3HFA - chains R and Q of the 28 polymer chains in the assembly; structure by X-ray diffraction, 2.50 A resolution.

== Chain R ==
Protein: Proteasome (Beta subunit) PrcB
From: Mycobacterium tuberculosis
Notes: EC 3.4.25.1
UniProt: O33245 (O33245_MYCTU); residues 301-534 here correspond to UniProt positions 58-291 (UniProt number = residue number - 243)
Sequence (240 residues; numbered 301 to 540; the number before each row is that of its first residue):
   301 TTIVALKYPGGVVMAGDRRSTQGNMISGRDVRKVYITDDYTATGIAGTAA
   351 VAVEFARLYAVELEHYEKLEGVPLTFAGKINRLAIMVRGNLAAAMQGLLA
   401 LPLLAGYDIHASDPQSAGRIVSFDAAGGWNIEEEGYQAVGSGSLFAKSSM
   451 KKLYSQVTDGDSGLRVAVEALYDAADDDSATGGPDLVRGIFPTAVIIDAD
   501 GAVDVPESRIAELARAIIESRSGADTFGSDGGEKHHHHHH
Unresolved in the structure: 523-540
Construct notes: expression tag (535-540)
Ligand contacts: dimethylformamide (DMF): A377, I380, N381, W429

== Chain Q ==
Protein: Proteasome (Alpha subunit) PrcA
From: Mycobacterium tuberculosis
Notes: EC 3.4.25.1
UniProt: O33244 (O33244_MYCTU); residue numbers follow UniProt; this construct covers 10-248
Sequence (240 residues; numbered 9 to 248; the number before each row is that of its first residue):
     9 MEQAMRERSELARKGIARAKSVVALAYAGGVLFVAENPSRSLQKISELYD
    59 RVGFAAAGKFNEFDNLRRGGIQFADTRGYAYDRRDVTGRQLANVYAQTLG
   109 TIFTEQAKPYEVELCVAEVAHYGETKRPELYRITYDGSIADEPHFVVMGG
   159 TTEPIANALKESYAENASLTDALRIAVAALRAGSADTSGGDQPTLGVASL
   209 EVAVLDANRPRRAFRRITGSALQALLVDQESPQSDGESSG
Unresolved in the structure: 191-202, 235-248
Construct notes: insertion (9)
Ligand contacts:
  - dimethylformamide (DMF), molecule 1: N73, L74, G77, G78, V102, Y103, T106
  - dimethylformamide (DMF), molecule 2: F81, R85, Q98, N101, V102, Q105

== How chain R and chain Q interact ==
Residue-residue contacts - 24 pairs, chain R then chain Q:
  E354(R) with Y87(Q)
  R357(R) with G86(Q), hydrogen bond (side chain-backbone); Y87(Q), hydrogen bond (side chain-backbone); Y89(Q), hydrogen bond (side chain-backbone)
  L358(R) with Y87(Q), hydrophobic
  E364(R) with D58(Q); R91(Q), salt bridge; R219(Q), salt bridge; R220(Q), salt bridge
  H365(R) with I79(Q); Q80(Q); D83(Q), salt bridge
  E367(R) with R220(Q), salt bridge
  K368(R) with E55(Q); L56(Q), hydrogen bond (side chain-backbone); Y57(Q); R75(Q), hydrogen bond (backbone-side chain); I79(Q); D83(Q), salt bridge; R220(Q)
  L369(R) with R75(Q), hydrogen bond (backbone-side chain); R76(Q); I79(Q), hydrophobic
  E370(R) with R76(Q), salt bridge
Other interface residues (no listed pair), chain R (10 interface residues in all): V361
Other interface residues (no listed pair), chain Q (17 interface residues in all): S54, D90

== In short ==
10 residues of chain R and 17 residues of chain Q are in contact, with 6 hydrogen bonds and 7 salt bridges.
Polar pairs include E364(R)-R91(Q), E364(R)-R219(Q) and E364(R)-R220(Q). Chain R binds dimethylformamide.
Bound to chain Q: dimethylformamide.
Here chain R is Proteasome (Beta subunit) PrcB and chain Q is Proteasome (Alpha subunit) PrcA, both from
Mycobacterium tuberculosis. Entry 3HFA (Crystal Structure of Mycobacterium Tuberculosis Proteasome open-gate
mutant) was determined by X-ray diffraction, deposited together with 3H6F, 3H6I and 3HF9.
